PDB entry 8YIN | electron microscopy, 2.74 A resolution | chains O and Q of the 20 polymer chains in the assembly

== Chain O ==
Protein: Cytochrome c1, heme protein, mitochondrial
Source organism: Saccharomyces cerevisiae
Notes: EC 7.1.1.8
UniProt: A0A5B9RH60 (A0A5B9RH60_YEASX); residue numbers follow UniProt; this construct covers 62-309
Sequence (248 residues; numbered 62 to 309; the number before each row is that of its first residue):
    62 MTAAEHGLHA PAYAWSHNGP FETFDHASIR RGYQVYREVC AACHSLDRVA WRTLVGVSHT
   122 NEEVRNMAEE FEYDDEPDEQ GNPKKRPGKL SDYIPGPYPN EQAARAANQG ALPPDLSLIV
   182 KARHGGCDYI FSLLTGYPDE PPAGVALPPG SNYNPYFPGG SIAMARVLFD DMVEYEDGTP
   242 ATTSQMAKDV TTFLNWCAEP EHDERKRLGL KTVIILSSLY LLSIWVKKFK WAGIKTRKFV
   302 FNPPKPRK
Ion coordination: heme Fe near H105 (its only coordinating residue here)
Ligand contacts:
  - cardiolipin (CN3; (2R,5S,11R,14R)-5,8,11-trihydroxy-2-(nonanoyloxy)-5,11-dioxido-16-oxo-14-[(propanoyloxy)methyl]-4,6,10,12,15-pentaoxa-5,11-diphosphanonadec-1-yl undecanoate): Y281, I285, K288
  - heme (HEM): V96, V100, C101, C104, H105, A172, L173, P174, P175, L177, I180, R184, Y190, I191, L194, L195, F218, I223, A224, M225, V228, L229, V251, L255

== Chain Q ==
Protein: QCR6 isoform 1
Source organism: Saccharomyces cerevisiae
UniProt: A0A8H8ULB7 (A0A8H8ULB7_YEASX); numbering as in UniProt (aligned over 73-147)
Sequence (75 residues; row label = number of the first residue in the row):
    73 EVTDQLEDLR EHFKNTEEGK ALVHHYEECA ERVKIQQQQP GYADLEHKED CVEEFFHLQH
   133 YLDTATAPRL FDKLK

== Chain O / chain Q interface ==
Pairs across the interface - 40 pairs, chain O then chain Q:
  A64(O) - F128(Q)
  A65(O) - V124(Q)  hydrophobic
  G68(O) - F128(Q)
  L69(O) - F128(Q)  hydrophobic
  L69(O) - Q131(Q)
  P72(O) - D135(Q)
  A73(O) - A139(Q)
  Y74(O) - T138(Q)
  Y74(O) - A139(Q)
  A75(O) - F143(Q)
  W76(O) - F143(Q)  hydrophobic
  T196(O) - L78(Q)
  T196(O) - R82(Q)
  P203(O) - Y98(Q)
  A204(O) - Y98(Q)
  A204(O) - A102(Q)  hydrophobic
  A204(O) - V105(Q)
  A204(O) - C123(Q)
  G205(O) - V105(Q)
  G205(O) - D122(Q)
  V206(O) - D122(Q)
  Y214(O) - V124(Q)
  Y214(O) - F127(Q)
  Y214(O) - F128(Q)
  P216(O) - F128(Q)  hydrophobic
  Y217(O) - D135(Q)  hydrogen bond
  D231(O) - D76(Q)
  T240(O) - K147(Q)
  P241(O) - V74(Q)  hydrophobic
  T243(O) - T75(Q)
  T243(O) - D76(Q)
  T243(O) - Q77(Q)
  T244(O) - D76(Q)  hydrogen bond
  S245(O) - D76(Q)
  S245(O) - L78(Q)
  S245(O) - L146(Q)
  Q246(O) - L146(Q)
  Q246(O) - K147(Q)  hydrogen bond (side chain-backbone)
  K249(O) - F143(Q)
  K249(O) - K147(Q)  hydrogen bond (side chain-backbone)
Other interface residues (no listed pair), chain O (29 interface residues in all): R92, F192, G197, P199
Other interface residues (no listed pair), chain Q (25 interface residues in all): E79, H132, P140, L142

== Summary ==
29 residues of chain O face 25 of chain Q across their interface, with 4 hydrogen bonds. Polar contacts
include Y217(O)-D135(Q), T244(O)-D76(Q) and Q246(O)-K147(Q). Ligands of chain O: cardiolipin and heme.
Chain O is Cytochrome c1, heme protein, mitochondrial and chain Q is QCR6 isoform 1, both from Saccharomyces
cerevisiae; the structure, Cryo-EM structure of Saccharomyces cerevisiae bc1 complex in YF23694-bound state,
was determined by electron microscopy (same publication as 8YHQ and 8ZMT).
